Entry 1RAC (X-ray diffraction, 2.50 A resolution); this record covers chains A and B of the 4 polymer chains in the assembly.

== Chain A ==
Protein: Aspartate carbamoyltransferase catalytic chain
Source organism: Escherichia coli
Notes: EC 2.1.3.2
UniProt: P0A786 (PYRB_ECOLI); residues 1-310 here correspond to UniProt positions 2-311 (UniProt number = residue number + 1)
Chain sequence (310 residues; each row starts with the number of its first residue):
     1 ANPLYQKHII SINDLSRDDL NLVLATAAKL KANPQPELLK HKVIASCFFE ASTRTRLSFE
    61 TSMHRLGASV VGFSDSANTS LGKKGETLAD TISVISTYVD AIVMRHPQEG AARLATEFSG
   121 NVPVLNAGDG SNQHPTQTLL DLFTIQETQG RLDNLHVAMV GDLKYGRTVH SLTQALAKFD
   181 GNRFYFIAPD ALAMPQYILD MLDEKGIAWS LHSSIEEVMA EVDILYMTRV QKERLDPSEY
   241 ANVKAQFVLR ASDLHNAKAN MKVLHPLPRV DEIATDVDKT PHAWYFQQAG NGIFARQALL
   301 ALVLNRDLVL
UniProt features mapped onto this chain:
  - binding site (carbamoyl phosphate): Arg54, Thr55, Arg105, His134, Gln137, Leu267, Pro268
  - binding site (L-aspartate): Lys84, Arg167, Arg229

== Chain B ==
Protein: Aspartate carbamoyltransferase regulatory chain
Source organism: Escherichia coli
UniProt: P0A7F3 (PYRI_ECOLI); residues 1-153 here = UniProt positions 1-153
Chain sequence (153 residues; each row starts with the number of its first residue):
     1 MTHDNKLQVE AIKRGTVIDH IPAQIGFKLL SLFKLTETDQ RITIGLNLPS GEMGRKDLIK
    61 IENTFLSEDQ VDQLALYAPQ ATVNRIDNYE VVGKSRPSLP ERIDNVLVCP NSNCISHAEP
   121 VSSSFAVRKR ANDIALKCKY CEKEFSHNVV LAN
Metal / ion sites: Zn2+: Cys109, Cys114, Cys138, Cys141
Residues lining bound ligands: CTP (cytidine-5'-triphosphate): Val9, Glu10, Ala11, Ile12, Val17, Asp19, Lys60, Thr82, Asn84, Ile86, Tyr89, Val91, Lys94
UniProt features mapped onto this chain:
  - binding site (Zn(2+)): Cys109, Cys114, Cys138, Cys141

== Interface between chain A and chain B ==
Residue-residue contacts (32):
  Ser11(A) - Glu142(B)  hydrogen bond
  Asn13(A) - Lys137(B)
  Thr87(A) - Glu119(B)
  Leu88(A) - Glu119(B)  hydrogen bond (backbone-side chain)
  Ala89(A) - Glu119(B)  hydrogen bond (backbone-side chain)
  His106(A) - Ile115(B)
  Pro107(A) - Asn113(B)  hydrogen bond (backbone-side chain)
  Gln108(A) - Asn113(B)
  Gln108(A) - Cys114(B)
  Gln108(A) - Ile115(B)
  Glu109(A) - Asn111(B)  hydrogen bond
  Glu109(A) - Asn113(B)  hydrogen bond
  Glu109(A) - Ile115(B)
  Glu109(A) - Cys141(B)
  Gly110(A) - Ile115(B)
  Gly110(A) - Tyr140(B)
  Ala111(A) - Ile115(B)
  Arg113(A) - Lys139(B)
  Arg113(A) - Tyr140(B)
  Arg113(A) - Glu142(B)  salt bridge
  Leu114(A) - Glu119(B)
  Leu114(A) - Val121(B)  hydrophobic
  Leu114(A) - Tyr140(B)  hydrophobic
  Glu117(A) - Val121(B)
  Glu117(A) - Lys139(B)  salt bridge
  Glu117(A) - Tyr140(B)  hydrogen bond
  Phe118(A) - Val121(B)  hydrophobic
  Ser131(A) - Lys143(B)  hydrogen bond
  Asn132(A) - Tyr140(B)
  Asn132(A) - Cys141(B)
  Asn132(A) - Glu142(B)  hydrogen bond
  Gln133(A) - Glu142(B)
Other interface residues (no listed pair), chain B (14 interface residues in all): Ala118, Pro120

== Summary ==
Chain A and chain B form an interface of 18 and 14 residues respectively; the contacts include 9 hydrogen
bonds and 2 salt bridges. Polar contacts include Arg113(A)-Glu142(B), Glu117(A)-Lys139(B) and
Ser11(A)-Glu142(B). Chain B binds CTP.
Here chain A is Aspartate carbamoyltransferase catalytic chain and chain B is Aspartate carbamoyltransferase
regulatory chain, both from Escherichia coli. Entry 1RAC (Crystal structure of ctp-ligated T state aspartate
transcarbamoylase at 2.5 angstroms resolution: implications for atcase mutants ...) was determined by X-ray
diffraction together with 1RAA, 1RAB, 1RAD, 1RAE, 1RAF, 1RAG, 1RAH and 1RAI from the same study.
